8UK9 - chains B and I of the 10 polymer chains in the assembly; structure by X-ray diffraction, 3.10 A resolution.

[Chain B]
Molecule: Sliding-clamp-loader large subunit
Organism: Tequatrovirus T4
UniProtKB: P04526 (LOADL_BPT4); residues 1-319 here = UniProt positions 1-319
Sequence (320 residues; row label = number of the first residue in the row; numbering starts at 0):
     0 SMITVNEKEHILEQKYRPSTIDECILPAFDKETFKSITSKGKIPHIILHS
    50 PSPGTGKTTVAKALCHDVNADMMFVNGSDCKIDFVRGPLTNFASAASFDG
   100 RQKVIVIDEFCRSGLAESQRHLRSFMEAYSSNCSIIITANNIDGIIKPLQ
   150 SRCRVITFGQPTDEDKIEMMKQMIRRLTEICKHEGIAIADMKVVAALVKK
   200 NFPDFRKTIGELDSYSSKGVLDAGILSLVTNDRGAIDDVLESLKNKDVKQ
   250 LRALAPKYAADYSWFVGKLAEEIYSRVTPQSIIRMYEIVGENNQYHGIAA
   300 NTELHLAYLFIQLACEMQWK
Disordered / not traced: 0
Sequence notes: expression tag (0); engineered mutation Cys-110 (Asp in P04526)
Bound ions: Mg2+: Thr-57, Glu-108 (together with ADP) (shared with 1 residue of chain C)
Residues lining bound ligands: ADP / aluminium fluoride: Glu-12, Gln-13, Tyr-15, Arg-16, Pro-17, Cys-23, Ile-24, Pro-52, Gly-53, Thr-54, Gly-55, Lys-56, Thr-57, Thr-58, Glu-108, Asn-139, Arg-175, Phe-204, Arg-205, Ile-208
Curated features (UniProtKB/Swiss-Prot):
  - binding site (ATP): Glu-12 to Tyr-15, Ile-24, Gly-53 to Thr-58, Arg-205

[Chain I]
Molecule: DNA template
Sequence (24 nucleotides; row label = number of the first residue in the row):
     7 TTTTTATGTACTCGTAGTGTCTGC

[How chain B and chain I interact]
Pairs across the interface (7):
  Lys-80(B) / DC19(I)  phosphate contact
  Lys-80(B) / DG20(I)  phosphate contact
  Ile-81(B) / DG20(I)  hydrogen bond to the phosphate
  Ile-81(B) / DT21(I)  phosphate contact
  Arg-85(B) / DT21(I)  salt bridge to the phosphate
  Arg-111(B) / DT18(I)  phosphate contact
  Arg-111(B) / DC19(I)  salt bridge to the phosphate
Interface residues without a listed pair, chain B (9 interface residues in all): Ser-77, Asp-82, Gly-113, Leu-114, Ser-117

[Summary]
9 residues of chain B and 4 residues of chain I are in contact; the contacts include 1 hydrogen bond and 2
salt bridges. Polar contacts include Ile-81(B)/DG20(I), Arg-85(B)/DT21(I) and Arg-111(B)/DC19(I). Ligands of
chain B: ADP / aluminium fluoride.
Chain B is Sliding-clamp-loader large subunit (Tequatrovirus T4) and chain I is DNA template; the structure,
Structure of T4 Bacteriophage clamp loader mutant D110C bound to the T4 clamp, primer-template DNA, and ...,
was determined by X-ray diffraction (same publication as 8UH7, 8UNF and 8UNH).
